PDB entry 7PY5 | electron microscopy, 3.90 A resolution | chains C and D of the 10 polymer chains in the assembly

Chain C:
Name: DNA-directed RNA polymerase subunit beta
Organism: Escherichia coli
Notes: EC 2.7.7.6
Reference sequence: P0A8V4 (RPOB_ECO57); residue numbers follow UniProt; this construct covers 1-1342
Chain sequence (1342 residues; each row starts with the number of its first residue):
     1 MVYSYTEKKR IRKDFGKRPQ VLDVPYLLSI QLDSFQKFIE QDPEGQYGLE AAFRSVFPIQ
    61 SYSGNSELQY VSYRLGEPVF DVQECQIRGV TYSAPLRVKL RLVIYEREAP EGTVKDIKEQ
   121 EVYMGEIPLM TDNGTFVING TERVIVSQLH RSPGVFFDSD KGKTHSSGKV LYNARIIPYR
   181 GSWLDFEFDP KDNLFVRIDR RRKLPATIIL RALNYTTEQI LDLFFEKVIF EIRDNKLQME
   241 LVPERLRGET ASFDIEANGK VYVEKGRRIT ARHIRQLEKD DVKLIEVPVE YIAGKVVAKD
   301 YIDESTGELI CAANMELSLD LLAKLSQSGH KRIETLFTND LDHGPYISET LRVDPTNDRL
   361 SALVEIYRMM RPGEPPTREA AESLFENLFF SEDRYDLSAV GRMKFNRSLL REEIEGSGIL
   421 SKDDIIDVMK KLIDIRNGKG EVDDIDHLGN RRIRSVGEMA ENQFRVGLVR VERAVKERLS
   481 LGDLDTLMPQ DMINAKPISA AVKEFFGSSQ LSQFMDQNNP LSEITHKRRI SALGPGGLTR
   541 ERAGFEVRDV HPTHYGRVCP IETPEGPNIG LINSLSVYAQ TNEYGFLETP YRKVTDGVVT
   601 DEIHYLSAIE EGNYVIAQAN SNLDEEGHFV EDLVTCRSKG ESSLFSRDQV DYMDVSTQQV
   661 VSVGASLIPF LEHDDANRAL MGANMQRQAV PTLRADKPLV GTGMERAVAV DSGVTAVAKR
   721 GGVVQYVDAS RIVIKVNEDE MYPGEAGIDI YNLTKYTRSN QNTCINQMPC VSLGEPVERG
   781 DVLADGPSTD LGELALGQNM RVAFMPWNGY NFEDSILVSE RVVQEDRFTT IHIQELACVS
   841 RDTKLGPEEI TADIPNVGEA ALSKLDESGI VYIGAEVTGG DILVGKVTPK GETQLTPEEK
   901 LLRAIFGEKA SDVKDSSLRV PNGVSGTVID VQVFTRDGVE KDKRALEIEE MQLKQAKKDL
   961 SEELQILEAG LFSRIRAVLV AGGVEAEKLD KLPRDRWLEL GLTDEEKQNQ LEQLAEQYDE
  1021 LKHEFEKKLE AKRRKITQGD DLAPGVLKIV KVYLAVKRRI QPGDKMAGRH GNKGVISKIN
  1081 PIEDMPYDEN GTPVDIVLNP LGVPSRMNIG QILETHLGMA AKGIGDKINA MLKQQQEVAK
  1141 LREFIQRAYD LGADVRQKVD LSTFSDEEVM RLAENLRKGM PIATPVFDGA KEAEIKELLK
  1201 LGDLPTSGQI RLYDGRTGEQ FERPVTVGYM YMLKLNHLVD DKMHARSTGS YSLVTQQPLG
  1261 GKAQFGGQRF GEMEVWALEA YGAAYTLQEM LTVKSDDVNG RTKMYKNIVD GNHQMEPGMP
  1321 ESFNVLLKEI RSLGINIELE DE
Disordered / not traced: 1
UniProt features mapped onto this chain:
  - modified residue (N6-acetyllysine): Lys1022, Lys1200

Chain D:
Name: DNA-directed RNA polymerase subunit beta'
Organism: Escherichia coli
Notes: EC 2.7.7.6
Reference sequence: P0A8T8 (RPOC_ECO57); residue numbers follow UniProt; this construct covers 1-1407
Chain sequence (1407 residues; numbered 1 to 1407; the number before each row is that of its first residue):
     1 MKDLLKFLKA QTKTEEFDAI KIALASPDMI RSWSFGEVKK PETINYRTFK PERDGLFCAR
    61 IFGPVKDYEC LCGKYKRLKH RGVICEKCGV EVTQTKVRRE RMGHIELASP TAHIWFLKSL
   121 PSRIGLLLDM PLRDIERVLY FESYVVIEGG MTNLERQQIL TEEQYLDALE EFGDEFDAKM
   181 GAEAIQALLK SMDLEQECEQ LREELNETNS ETKRKKLTKR IKLLEAFVQS GNKPEWMILT
   241 VLPVLPPDLR PLVPLDGGRF ATSDLNDLYR RVINRNNRLK RLLDLAAPDI IVRNEKRMLQ
   301 EAVDALLDNG RRGRAITGSN KRPLKSLADM IKGKQGRFRQ NLLGKRVDYS GRSVITVGPY
   361 LRLHQCGLPK KMALELFKPF IYGKLELRGL ATTIKAAKKM VEREEAVVWD ILDEVIREHP
   421 VLLNRAPTLH RLGIQAFEPV LIEGKAIQLH PLVCAAYNAD FDGDQMAVHV PLTLEAQLEA
   481 RALMMSTNNI LSPANGEPII VPSQDVVLGL YYMTRDCVNA KGEGMVLTGP KEAERLYRSG
   541 LASLHARVKV RITEYEKDAN GELVAKTSLK DTTVGRAILW MIVPKGLPYS IVNQALGKKA
   601 ISKMLNTCYR ILGLKPTVIF ADQIMYTGFA YAARSGASVG IDDMVIPEKK HEIISEAEAE
   661 VAEIQEQFQS GLVTAGERYN KVIDIWAAAN DRVSKAMMDN LQTETVINRD GQEEKQVSFN
   721 SIYMMADSGA RGSAAQIRQL AGMRGLMAKP DGSIIETPIT ANFREGLNVL QYFISTHGAR
   781 KGLADTALKT ANSGYLTRRL VDVAQDLVVT EDDCGTHEGI MMTPVIEGGD VKEPLRDRVL
   841 GRVTAEDVLK PGTADILVPR NTLLHEQWCD LLEENSVDAV KVRSVVSCDT DFGVCAHCYG
   901 RDLARGHIIN KGEAIGVIAA QSIGEPGTQL TMRTFHIGGA ASRAAAESSI QVKNKGSIKL
   961 SNVKSVVNSS GKLVITSRNT ELKLIDEFGR TKESYKVPYG AVLAKGDGEQ VAGGETVANW
  1021 DPHTMPVITE VSGFVRFTDM IDGQTITRQT DELTGLSSLV VLDSAERTAG GKDLRPALKI
  1081 VDAQGNDVLI PGTDMPAQYF LPGKAIVQLE DGVQISSGDT LARIPQESGG TKDITGGLPR
  1141 VADLFEARRP KEPAILAEIS GIVSFGKETK GKRRLVITPV DGSDPYEEMI PKWRQLNVFE
  1201 GERVERGDVI SDGPEAPHDI LRLRGVHAVT RYIVNEVQDV YRLQGVKIND KHIEVIVRQM
  1261 LRKATIVNAG SSDFLEGEQV EYSRVKIANR ELEANGKVGA TYSRDLLGIT KASLATESFI
  1321 SAASFQETTR VLTEAAVAGK RDELRGLKEN VIVGRLIPAG TGYAYHQDRM RRRAAGEAPA
  1381 APQVTAEDAS ASLAELLNAG LGGSDNE
Disordered / not traced: 1-15, 934-947, 1127-1135, 1374-1407
Ion coordination: Zn2+ site 1: Cys72, Cys88; Mg2+: Asp460, Asp462 (shared with 1 residue of chain R); Zn2+ site 2: Cys814, Cys888, Cys895, Cys898
UniProt features mapped onto this chain:
  - binding site (Zn(2+)): Cys70, Cys72, Cys85, Cys88, Cys814, Cys888, Cys895, Cys898
  - binding site (Mg(2+)): Asp460, Asp462, Asp464
  - modified residue: Lys972 (N6-acetyllysine)

Interface between chain C and chain D:
Residue-residue contacts (300):
  Phe545(C) with Leu788(D), hydrophobic
  Arg548(C) with Arg780(D); Leu788(D)
  Asp549(C) with Pro750(D); Lys781(D)
  Val550(C) with His777(D); Arg780(D)
  His551(C) with Phe773(D)
  Pro552(C) with Lys749(D)
  Tyr555(C) with Val769(D), hydrophobic
  Pro560(C) with Phe773(D), hydrophobic; Thr776(D); Arg780(D)
  Ile561(C) with Tyr772(D); Thr776(D)
  Thr563(C) with Arg780(D)
  Gly566(C) with Ala787(D)
  Ile569(C) with Leu783(D), hydrophobic; Ala784(D), hydrophobic
  Gly570(C) with Arg780(D)
  Asn573(C) with Arg780(D)
  Gln618(C) with Asn768(D); Leu770(D)
  Asn620(C) with Asn768(D); Val769(D)
  Cys636(C) with Leu770(D)
  Arg637(C) with Leu770(D)
  Gly640(C) with Lys749(D), hydrogen bond (backbone-side chain)
  Glu641(C) with Glu756(D)
  Ser642(C) with Glu756(D); Leu770(D); Ile774(D)
  Val660(C) with Val769(D), hydrophobic
  Leu671(C) with Tyr772(D)
  Glu672(C) with Leu767(D)
  His673(C) with Phe763(D); Arg764(D); Glu765(D), hydrogen bond (side chain-backbone); Gly766(D), hydrogen bond (side chain-backbone)
  Asp674(C) with Phe763(D); Tyr772(D)
  Asp675(C) with Arg744(D), salt bridge; Phe763(D)
  Ala676(C) with Ala779(D), hydrophobic
  Asn677(C) with Ala779(D)
  Ala679(C) with Tyr772(D)
  Leu680(C) with Leu783(D), hydrophobic
  Phe804(C) with Ser638(D), hydrogen bond (backbone-side chain)
  Pro806(C) with Asp505(D); Ala632(D); Ala633(D); Ala637(D)
  Asn808(C) with Pro359(D); Ala633(D)
  Gly809(C) with Val357(D); Pro359(D); Phe629(D)
  Tyr810(C) with Pro359(D); Tyr360(D)
  Phe812(C) with Pro451(D), hydrophobic; Ser503(D); Gln504(D); Asp505(D); Phe629(D), hydrophobic
  Glu813(C) with Asp460(D); Phe461(D); Gln504(D), hydrogen bond
  Ser815(C) with Val357(D)
  Arg841(C) with Asp256(D), hydrogen bond (side chain-backbone)
  Pro1062(C) with Ala446(D)
  Gly1063(C) with Val354(D)
  Lys1065(C) with Asp462(D)
  Lys1073(C) with Asp462(D), salt bridge
  Val1075(C) with Ile355(D); Phe461(D), hydrogen bond (backbone-backbone); Asp462(D); Gly463(D)
  Ser1077(C) with Thr356(D)
  Asn1099(C) with Asp505(D)
  Pro1100(C) with Ala637(D)
  Leu1101(C) with Gln504(D); Asp505(D); Met725(D), hydrophobic; Ala730(D), hydrophobic; Arg731(D), hydrogen bond (backbone-side chain)
  Val1103(C) with Val639(D), hydrophobic
  Pro1104(C) with Ile722(D), hydrophobic; Met725(D), hydrophobic; Gln736(D)
  Ser1105(C) with Arg731(D), hydrogen bond; Gln736(D), hydrogen bond (backbone-side chain)
  Arg1106(C) with Arg731(D)
  Met1107(C) with Leu740(D), hydrophobic; Phe763(D), hydrophobic
  Ile1109(C) with Met644(D), hydrophobic; Phe763(D)
  Ile1112(C) with Val639(D); Ile641(D)
  Leu1113(C) with Ile641(D), hydrophobic
  His1116(C) with Ile641(D)
  Phe1187(C) with Leu767(D); Tyr772(D), hydrophobic
  Lys1191(C) with Glu765(D), salt bridge
  Ser1207(C) with Asp642(D)
  Gln1209(C) with Gly640(D); Asp643(D)
  Thr1217(C) with Arg634(D)
  Glu1219(C) with Arg634(D), salt bridge
  Phe1221(C) with Ala633(D); Ser635(D); Gly636(D)
  Glu1222(C) with Tyr512(D); Tyr537(D), hydrogen bond; Arg634(D), salt bridge; Ser635(D)
  Arg1223(C) with Ser635(D); Gly636(D); Phe719(D), hydrogen bond (side chain-backbone); Ser721(D), hydrogen bond
  Val1225(C) with Ser638(D)
  Thr1226(C) with Ser638(D), hydrogen bond (backbone-side chain); Val639(D); Gly640(D)
  Val1239(C) with Val354(D), hydrophobic; Lys445(D)
  Asp1240(C) with Lys445(D), salt bridge
  Lys1242(C) with Arg352(D); Gln465(D)
  Met1243(C) with Arg352(D); Lys445(D)
  His1244(C) with Gly351(D); Arg352(D), hydrogen bond (backbone-backbone)
  Ala1245(C) with Ser350(D); Met372(D), hydrophobic; Glu375(D), hydrogen bond (backbone-side chain)
  Arg1246(C) with Asp348(D), salt bridge; Tyr349(D), hydrogen bond (backbone-backbone); Ser350(D), hydrogen bond (backbone-backbone)
  Ser1247(C) with Asp348(D); Tyr349(D); Glu375(D); Lys378(D)
  Tyr1251(C) with Asp348(D), hydrogen bond
  Leu1253(C) with Asp248(D); Pro251(D), hydrophobic
  Val1254(C) with Arg99(D), hydrogen bond (backbone-side chain); Leu249(D); Arg337(D)
  Thr1255(C) with Asn341(D)
  Gln1257(C) with Asn341(D), hydrogen bond (side chain-backbone)
  Pro1258(C) with Arg346(D); Asp348(D)
  Leu1259(C) with Arg346(D)
  Gly1260(C) with Arg346(D)
  Gly1267(C) with Arg346(D); Ser350(D)
  Gln1268(C) with Arg346(D); Val347(D); Ser350(D), hydrogen bond; Gly351(D), hydrogen bond (side chain-backbone); Arg352(D); Ala467(D); Val468(D); His469(D)
  Arg1269(C) with Arg339(D), hydrogen bond (side chain-backbone); Gln340(D), hydrogen bond (side chain-backbone); Gly344(D), hydrogen bond (side chain-backbone); Arg346(D)
  Phe1270(C) with Gly344(D); Lys345(D), hydrogen bond (backbone-backbone); Val347(D), hydrophobic; His469(D)
  Glu1272(C) with Arg339(D); Leu343(D); Lys1348(D), salt bridge
  Met1273(C) with Thr428(D); Thr797(D)
  Glu1274(C) with Asn424(D), hydrogen bond; Arg425(D); Ala426(D); Thr428(D)
  Val1275(C) with Leu343(D)
  Trp1276(C) with Thr797(D); Arg798(D); Val801(D), hydrophobic; Val917(D); Gln921(D)
  Ala1277(C) with His430(D); Ile434(D), hydrophobic; Gln921(D)
  Leu1278(C) with Met484(D), hydrophobic
  Glu1279(C) with Val917(D); Leu1347(D)
  Ala1280(C) with Arg431(D); Ile918(D); Gln921(D)
  Tyr1281(C) with Arg431(D); Ile434(D); Met484(D), hydrophobic; Asn489(D), hydrogen bond
  Gly1282(C) with Glu479(D); Leu483(D); Gly1360(D); Thr1361(D), hydrogen bond (backbone-backbone)
  Ala1283(C) with Glu479(D)
  Ala1284(C) with Leu1356(D); Ile1357(D); Thr1361(D); Gly1362(D)
  Tyr1285(C) with Leu1356(D), hydrophobic; Thr1361(D)
  Thr1286(C) with Ala476(D), hydrogen bond (side chain-backbone); Glu479(D), hydrogen bond
  Leu1287(C) with Val1351(D), hydrophobic; Ile1357(D), hydrophobic
  Gln1288(C) with Gly1354(D); Arg1355(D); Leu1356(D)
  Glu1289(C) with Val470(D); Pro471(D); Leu472(D), hydrogen bond (side chain-backbone); Thr473(D), hydrogen bond (side chain-backbone); Ala476(D)
  Met1290(C) with Val347(D)
  Leu1291(C) with Lys345(D); Val1351(D); Gly1354(D)
  Thr1292(C) with Gly1354(D), hydrogen bond (side chain-backbone)
  Lys1294(C) with Asp348(D), hydrogen bond (backbone-backbone); Tyr349(D); Val470(D), hydrogen bond (side chain-backbone); Leu472(D)
  Ser1295(C) with Lys345(D); Arg346(D)
  Asp1296(C) with Lys345(D), salt bridge
  Met1304(C) with Leu472(D), hydrophobic
  Tyr1305(C) with Pro379(D), hydrophobic; Tyr382(D); Ile394(D), hydrophobic
  Ile1308(C) with Pro379(D), hydrophobic
  Val1309(C) with Pro379(D); Gly383(D)
  His1313(C) with Phe380(D); Leu472(D); Leu474(D)
  Pro1320(C) with Val1353(D)
  Glu1321(C) with Arg99(D), salt bridge
  Ser1322(C) with Asn341(D); Leu342(D)
  Phe1323(C) with Ile20(D), hydrophobic; Leu342(D), hydrophobic
  Val1325(C) with Arg99(D); Leu249(D), hydrophobic
  Leu1326(C) with Phe338(D), hydrophobic
  Lys1328(C) with Arg99(D), hydrogen bond (side chain-backbone); Glu100(D)
  Glu1329(C) with Leu245(D); Leu327(D); Met330(D); Ile331(D)
  Ile1330(C) with Ile331(D), hydrophobic; Leu1332(D), hydrophobic
  Arg1331(C) with Trp33(D); Met102(D); Pro243(D)
  Ser1332(C) with Pro243(D); Leu245(D); Tyr269(D), hydrogen bond; Leu327(D)
  Leu1333(C) with Trp115(D), hydrophobic; Pro243(D); Leu307(D), hydrophobic; Leu327(D), hydrophobic
  Gly1334(C) with Leu24(D); Ala25(D), hydrogen bond (backbone-backbone); His113(D)
  Ile1335(C) with Ile22(D), hydrophobic; Ala23(D); Ala1336(D), hydrophobic
  Asn1336(C) with Lys21(D); Ile22(D); Ala23(D), hydrogen bond (backbone-backbone); Leu24(D); Ala25(D); Met29(D), hydrogen bond; Trp33(D)
  Ile1337(C) with Lys21(D); Ile22(D), hydrophobic
  Glu1338(C) with Ile20(D); Lys21(D), hydrogen bond (backbone-backbone)
  Leu1339(C) with Phe17(D), hydrophobic; Ile20(D), hydrophobic
  Glu1340(C) with Phe17(D); Ala19(D); Lys21(D); Arg1341(D)
  Asp1341(C) with Phe17(D); Asp18(D), hydrogen bond (backbone-backbone)
  Glu1342(C) with Glu16(D); Asp18(D)
Other interface residues (no listed pair), chain C (158 interface residues in all): Ser166, His554, Glu565, Thr657, Trp807, Asp814, Thr893, Gln894, Gln1061, Gly1074, Ile1076, Gly1102, Glu1192, Lys1196, Asp1214, Arg1216, Gly1261, Gln1314, Met1315
Other interface residues (no listed pair), chain D (183 interface residues in all): Lys66, Arg77, Phe116, Leu239, Pro246, Gly257, Ser353, Gly358, Pro369, Leu376, Glu386, Leu422, Cys454, Glu475, Leu508, Arg538, Gly732, Ile755, Thr757, Gln771, Ser775, Gly794, Glu913, Met932, Lys1151, Ile1352

Summary:
Chain C and chain D form an interface of 158 and 183 residues respectively, with 44 hydrogen bonds and 10 salt
bridges. Polar contacts include Asp675(C)-Arg744(D), Lys1073(C)-Asp462(D) and Lys1191(C)-Glu765(D). Curated
annotation (UniProt) lists 8 Zn2+-binding residues and 3 Mg2+-binding residues on chain D.
Here chain C is DNA-directed RNA polymerase subunit beta and chain D is DNA-directed RNA polymerase subunit
beta', both from Escherichia coli. Entry 7PY5 (CryoEM structure of E.coli RNA polymerase elongation complex
bound to NusA and NusG (the consensus NusA-NusG-EC)) was determined by electron microscopy together with 7PY0,
7PY1, 7PY3, 7PY6, 7PY7, 7PY8 and 4 further entries from the same study.
